PDB entry 7XN7 | electron microscopy, 3.10 A resolution | chains q and v of the 25 polymer chains in the assembly

Chain q:
Name: Component of the Paf1p complex
From: Komagataella phaffii
UniProt: C4R6B2 (C4R6B2_KOMPG); numbering as in UniProt (aligned over 1-1044)
Sequence (1084 residues; numbered -39 to 1044; the number before each row is that of its first residue; numbers below 1 keep their minus sign (Met-39 is residue -39)):
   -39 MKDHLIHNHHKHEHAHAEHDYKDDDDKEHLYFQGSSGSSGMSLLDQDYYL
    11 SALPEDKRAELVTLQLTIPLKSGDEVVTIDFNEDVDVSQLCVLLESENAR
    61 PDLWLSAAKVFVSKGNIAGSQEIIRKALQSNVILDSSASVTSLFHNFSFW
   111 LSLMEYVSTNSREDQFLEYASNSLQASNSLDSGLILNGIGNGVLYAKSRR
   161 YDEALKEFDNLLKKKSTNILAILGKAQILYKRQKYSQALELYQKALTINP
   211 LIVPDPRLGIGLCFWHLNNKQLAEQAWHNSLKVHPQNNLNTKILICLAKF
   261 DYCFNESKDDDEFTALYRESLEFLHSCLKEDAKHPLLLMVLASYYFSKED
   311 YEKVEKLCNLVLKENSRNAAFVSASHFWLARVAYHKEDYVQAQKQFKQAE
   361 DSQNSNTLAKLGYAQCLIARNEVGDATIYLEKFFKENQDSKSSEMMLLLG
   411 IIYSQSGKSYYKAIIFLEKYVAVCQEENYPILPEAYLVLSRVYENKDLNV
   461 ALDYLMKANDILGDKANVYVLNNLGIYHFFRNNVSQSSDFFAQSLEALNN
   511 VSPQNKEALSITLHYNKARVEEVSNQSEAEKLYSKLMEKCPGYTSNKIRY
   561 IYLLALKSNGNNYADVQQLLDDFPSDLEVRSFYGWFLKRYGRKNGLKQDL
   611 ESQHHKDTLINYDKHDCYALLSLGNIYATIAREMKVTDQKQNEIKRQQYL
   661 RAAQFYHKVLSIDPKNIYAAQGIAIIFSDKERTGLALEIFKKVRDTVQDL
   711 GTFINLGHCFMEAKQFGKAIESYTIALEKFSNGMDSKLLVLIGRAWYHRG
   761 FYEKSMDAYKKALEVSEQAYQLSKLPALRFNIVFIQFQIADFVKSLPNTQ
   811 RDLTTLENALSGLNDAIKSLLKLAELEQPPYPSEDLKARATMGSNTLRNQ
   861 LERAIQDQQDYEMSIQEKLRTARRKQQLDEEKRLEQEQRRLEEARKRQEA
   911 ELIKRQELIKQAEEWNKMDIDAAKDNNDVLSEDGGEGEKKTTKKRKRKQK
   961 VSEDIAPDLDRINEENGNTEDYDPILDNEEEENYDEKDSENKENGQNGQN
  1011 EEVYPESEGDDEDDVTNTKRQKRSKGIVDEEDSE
Unresolved in the structure: -39 to 0, 931-1044
Differences from the reference sequence: initiating methionine (-39); expression tag (-38 to 0)

Chain v:
Name: RNAP II-associated protein
From: Komagataella phaffii
UniProt: C4R997 (C4R997_KOMPG); residue numbers follow UniProt; this construct covers 1-393
Sequence (396 residues; numbered -2 to 393; the number before each row is that of its first residue; numbers below 1 keep their minus sign (Gly-2 is residue -2)):
    -2 GSAMTSSKSRQDYIAKVRYQNDLPAPPCPPKLLKYEIEKEAPQKEFLKDS
    48 RLLSALFSKDNFRYLMNETSDGLDVNYLRIPGIIENEKSLGKLFSSYKNL
    98 AIENLHPDDRLLLVDPNKSATLNEESPVFFLRRPQYVSDGEKINLQNFTN
   148 KRKHQDMEDTNPRSQLHSVERTFDEVIDPRNKNRLQSLIHPRKKIKAVKA
   198 WHFFPDTSTFDQVFHSLKFVGSASLSKDRPLNEQLGQVSETDSTSVNASI
   248 LTSLFKPIEINPHNKWISLYAVTDKLSAESFRKSFNSIKDDNIVNRHVIY
   298 DHIKDFDQMFRGHKKLFEDFAISFDDISDRAFFVPIVGRLELKKKRIVPG
   348 LVDMVNRTNYAHIRMDLRNPSTQETAIRDSRREQYDPVNYSSIQEE
Unresolved in the structure: -2 to 6, 114-122, 138-155, 235-242, 391-393
Differences from the reference sequence: expression tag (-2 to 0)

How chain q and chain v interact:
Residue-residue contacts (191; chain q residue first):
  Ser2(q) - His103(v)  hydrogen bond (backbone-side chain)
  Leu3(q) - His103(v)
  Leu4(q) - His103(v)  hydrogen bond (backbone-side chain)
  Leu4(q) - Asp105(v)
  Leu4(q) - Asp106(v)
  Tyr8(q) - Asn101(v)  hydrogen bond (side chain-backbone)
  Tyr8(q) - Leu102(v)  hydrogen bond (side chain-backbone)
  Tyr8(q) - His103(v)  hydrogen bond (side chain-backbone)
  Tyr9(q) - Leu102(v)
  Tyr9(q) - His103(v)  hydrogen bond (side chain-backbone)
  Tyr9(q) - Asp106(v)  hydrogen bond
  Ala12(q) - Leu97(v)  hydrophobic
  Leu13(q) - Ser93(v)
  Leu13(q) - Tyr94(v)
  Leu13(q) - Leu97(v)  hydrophobic
  Lys17(q) - Ser93(v)
  Glu20(q) - Glu82(v)
  Leu21(q) - Pro78(v)
  Leu21(q) - Gly79(v)
  Leu21(q) - Glu82(v)
  Leu21(q) - Leu90(v)  hydrophobic
  Thr23(q) - Glu82(v)
  Asp62(q) - Glu82(v)
  Asp62(q) - Asn83(v)  hydrogen bond
  Asp62(q) - Glu84(v)
  Leu65(q) - Ile81(v)
  Ser66(q) - Glu82(v)
  Lys69(q) - Leu75(v)
  Lys69(q) - Pro78(v)  hydrogen bond (side chain-backbone)
  Lys69(q) - Ile81(v)
  Lys69(q) - Glu82(v)  salt bridge
  Val72(q) - Leu75(v)  hydrophobic
  Leu103(q) - Glu84(v)
  Phe107(q) - Ile81(v)  hydrophobic
  Trp110(q) - Val72(v)
  Trp110(q) - Asn73(v)
  Trp110(q) - Tyr74(v)
  Trp110(q) - Leu75(v)  hydrophobic
  Met114(q) - Asn73(v)  hydrogen bond
  Leu146(q) - Leu87(v)  hydrophobic
  Lys157(q) - Asp71(v)  salt bridge
  Thr177(q) - Phe91(v)
  Asn178(q) - Phe91(v)
  Ile179(q) - Phe91(v)
  Leu180(q) - Tyr74(v)  hydrophobic
  Leu183(q) - Val72(v)  hydrophobic
  Gln187(q) - Leu70(v)  hydrogen bond (side chain-backbone)
  Gln187(q) - Asp71(v)  hydrogen bond (side chain-backbone)
  Gln187(q) - Val72(v)
  Tyr190(q) - Leu70(v)  hydrophobic
  Leu199(q) - Pro113(v)  hydrophobic
  Tyr202(q) - Leu70(v)
  Gln203(q) - Val111(v)  hydrogen bond (side chain-backbone)
  Thr207(q) - Leu110(v)
  Ile208(q) - Tyr94(v)
  Asn209(q) - Tyr94(v)  hydrogen bond
  Pro210(q) - Tyr94(v)
  Pro210(q) - Leu102(v)  hydrophobic
  Leu211(q) - Tyr94(v)
  Ile212(q) - Ile77(v)  hydrophobic
  Val213(q) - Arg76(v)
  Val213(q) - Ile77(v)
  Pro214(q) - Gly69(v)
  Pro214(q) - Asp71(v)
  Pro214(q) - Val72(v)  hydrophobic
  Pro214(q) - Arg76(v)
  Leu218(q) - Gly69(v)
  Leu232(q) - Val111(v)  hydrophobic
  Ala236(q) - Leu109(v)  hydrophobic
  Asn239(q) - Asp106(v)
  Asn239(q) - Leu109(v)
  Asn250(q) - Asp68(v)
  Leu254(q) - Met63(v)  hydrophobic
  Leu254(q) - Thr66(v)
  Leu257(q) - Asn58(v)
  Leu257(q) - Phe59(v)  hydrophobic
  Leu257(q) - Met63(v)  hydrophobic
  Asp261(q) - Asn58(v)
  Phe264(q) - Asn58(v)
  Leu296(q) - Leu62(v)  hydrophobic
  Leu296(q) - Thr66(v)
  Ser303(q) - Phe54(v)
  Asn328(q) - Glu65(v)  hydrogen bond
  Phe331(q) - Glu65(v)
  Arg341(q) - Ser47(v)  hydrogen bond (side chain-backbone)
  Arg341(q) - Leu50(v)
  Arg341(q) - Ser51(v)  hydrogen bond
  Tyr344(q) - Lys45(v)  hydrogen bond (side chain-backbone)
  Gln363(q) - Tyr61(v)
  Ser365(q) - Tyr61(v)
  Asn366(q) - Tyr61(v)  hydrogen bond
  Leu368(q) - Leu53(v)
  Leu368(q) - Phe54(v)  hydrophobic
  Leu368(q) - Asp57(v)
  Leu368(q) - Tyr61(v)
  Leu371(q) - Leu53(v)  hydrophobic
  Gln375(q) - Leu44(v)
  Gln375(q) - Lys45(v)  hydrogen bond (side chain-backbone)
  Gln375(q) - Asp46(v)  hydrogen bond (side chain-backbone)
  Gln375(q) - Leu50(v)
  Ile378(q) - Lys45(v)
  Ala379(q) - Lys45(v)  hydrogen bond (backbone-side chain)
  Asn381(q) - Lys41(v)  hydrogen bond
  Ser403(q) - Lys56(v)  hydrogen bond
  Glu404(q) - Leu49(v)
  Glu404(q) - Leu53(v)
  Glu404(q) - Lys56(v)  salt bridge
  Leu408(q) - Leu44(v)  hydrophobic
  Ile411(q) - Phe43(v)  hydrophobic
  Ile411(q) - Leu44(v)  hydrophobic
  Gln415(q) - Gln40(v)  hydrogen bond
  Glu437(q) - Lys56(v)  salt bridge
  Tyr439(q) - Lys56(v)
  Leu442(q) - Phe43(v)  hydrophobic
  Glu444(q) - Ile34(v)
  Leu447(q) - Tyr32(v)
  Ser450(q) - Tyr32(v)
  Arg451(q) - Glu35(v)  salt bridge
  Glu454(q) - Tyr32(v)
  Tyr479(q) - Leu30(v)  hydrophobic
  Tyr479(q) - Lys31(v)
  Tyr479(q) - Glu33(v)
  Asn482(q) - Lys28(v)
  Asn482(q) - Leu30(v)
  Asn483(q) - Leu29(v)
  Asn483(q) - Leu30(v)
  Asn483(q) - Tyr32(v)
  Ile486(q) - Pro27(v)
  Ile486(q) - Lys28(v)
  Ile486(q) - Leu29(v)  hydrophobic
  Leu519(q) - Leu30(v)  hydrophobic
  Thr522(q) - Leu30(v)
  Tyr525(q) - Cys25(v)  hydrogen bond (side chain-backbone)
  Tyr525(q) - Pro26(v)
  Tyr525(q) - Lys28(v)
  Asn526(q) - Pro27(v)
  Asn526(q) - Lys28(v)
  Arg529(q) - Pro24(v)
  Arg529(q) - Cys25(v)  hydrogen bond (side chain-backbone)
  Tyr553(q) - Lys28(v)
  Ser555(q) - Lys28(v)
  Arg559(q) - Pro23(v)  hydrogen bond (side chain-backbone)
  Arg559(q) - Pro24(v)  hydrogen bond (side chain-backbone)
  Arg559(q) - Cys25(v)
  Tyr562(q) - Ala22(v)  hydrophobic
  Ser591(q) - Pro23(v)
  Trp595(q) - Leu20(v)
  Trp595(q) - Ala22(v)
  Tyr628(q) - Leu20(v)
  Tyr628(q) - Pro21(v)
  Leu631(q) - Leu20(v)  hydrophobic
  Ser632(q) - Leu20(v)
  Asn635(q) - Asn18(v)
  Tyr678(q) - Asn18(v)  hydrogen bond (backbone-side chain)
  Tyr678(q) - Asp19(v)
  Tyr678(q) - Leu20(v)  hydrophobic
  Tyr678(q) - Pro21(v)
  Gln681(q) - Gln17(v)  hydrogen bond (side chain-backbone)
  Gln681(q) - Asn18(v)
  Gly682(q) - Asn18(v)
  Ile685(q) - Tyr16(v)  hydrophobic
  Ile685(q) - Asn18(v)
  Ser688(q) - Tyr16(v)  hydrogen bond
  Gly711(q) - Gln17(v)
  Ile714(q) - Gln17(v)
  Asn715(q) - Tyr16(v)
  Asn715(q) - Gln17(v)  hydrogen bond (side chain-backbone)
  His718(q) - Val14(v)
  His718(q) - Tyr16(v)
  Val750(q) - Tyr10(v)  hydrogen bond (backbone-side chain)
  Val750(q) - Ile11(v)
  Val750(q) - Ala12(v)  hydrophobic
  Arg754(q) - Tyr10(v)
  Arg754(q) - Ala12(v)
  Ser776(q) - Tyr10(v)
  Ala787(q) - Ile11(v)
  Phe790(q) - Gln8(v)
  Phe790(q) - Asp9(v)
  Phe790(q) - Ile11(v)  hydrophobic
  Asn791(q) - Tyr10(v)
  Asn791(q) - Ile11(v)  hydrogen bond (side chain-backbone)
  Phe794(q) - Gln8(v)
  Phe794(q) - Asp9(v)
  Phe794(q) - Tyr10(v)
  Pro840(q) - Ile11(v)  hydrophobic
  Tyr841(q) - Arg7(v)  hydrogen bond (side chain-backbone)
  Tyr841(q) - Gln8(v)
  Tyr841(q) - Asp9(v)  hydrogen bond
  Tyr841(q) - Ile11(v)  hydrophobic
  Asp845(q) - Gln8(v)  hydrogen bond
  Arg849(q) - Gln8(v)  hydrogen bond (side chain-backbone)
Interface residues without a listed pair, chain q (142 interface residues in all): Val22, Ser99, Leu111, Gly184, Glu200, Leu206, Leu222, Phe224, Trp225, Trp237, Phe260, Asn265, Pro295, Val300, Gly372, Leu407, Val448, Phe489, Phe490, Ile558, Glu588, Phe592, Lys598, Phe700, Gly753, Ile795
Interface residues without a listed pair, chain v (86 interface residues in all): Arg15, Lys36, Ala52, Ser55, Asn64, Pro104, Leu108

In short:
Chain q and chain v form an interface of 142 and 86 residues respectively; the contacts include 39 hydrogen
bonds and 5 salt bridges. Polar pairs include Lys69(q)-Glu82(v), Lys157(q)-Asp71(v) and Glu404(q)-Lys56(v).
Chain q is Component of the Paf1p complex and chain v is RNAP II-associated protein, both from Komagataella
phaffii; the structure, RNA polymerase II elongation complex containing Spt4/5, Elf1, Spt6, Spn1 and Paf1C,
was determined by electron microscopy (same publication as 7XSE, 7XSX, 7XSZ, 7XT7, 7XTD and 7XTI).
